3MIV - chains A and B; structure by X-ray diffraction, 3.50 A resolution.

== Chain A (and B) ==
Name: Lectin
Source organism: Musa acuminata
Notes: chain B of this document is another copy of the same molecule, construct and numbering; everything in this record applies to it too
Reference sequence: Q8L5H4 (Q8L5H4_MUSAC); residue numbers follow UniProt; this construct covers 1-141
Amino-acid sequence (141 residues; row label = number of the first residue in the row):
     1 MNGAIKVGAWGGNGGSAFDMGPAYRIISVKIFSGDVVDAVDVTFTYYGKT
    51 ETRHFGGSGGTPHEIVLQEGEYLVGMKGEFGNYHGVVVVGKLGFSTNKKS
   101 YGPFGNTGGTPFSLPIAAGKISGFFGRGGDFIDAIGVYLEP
Not modelled in the structure: 1-3 (chain B: 1)

== Chain A / chain B interface ==
Residue-residue contacts (33):
  Ala4(A) with Ala118(B)
  Ile5(A) with Ile5(B), hydrophobic; Ala118(B); Leu139(B), hydrophobic; Glu140(B); Pro141(B)
  Lys6(A) with Ile116(B); Ala117(B), hydrogen bond (backbone-backbone); Ala118(B), hydrogen bond (backbone-backbone)
  Val7(A) with Pro115(B); Leu139(B), hydrophobic
  Gly8(A) with Pro115(B), hydrogen bond (backbone-backbone); Ala117(B)
  Trp10(A) with Ser113(B), hydrogen bond; Pro115(B)
  Pro111(A) with Pro111(B)
  Ser113(A) with Trp10(B), hydrogen bond (backbone-side chain)
  Leu114(A) with Val7(B), hydrophobic; Leu114(B), hydrophobic
  Pro115(A) with Val7(B); Gly8(B), hydrogen bond (backbone-backbone); Trp10(B)
  Ile116(A) with Lys6(B)
  Ala117(A) with Lys6(B), hydrogen bond (backbone-backbone); Gly8(B)
  Ala118(A) with Ala4(B); Ile5(B); Lys6(B), hydrogen bond (backbone-backbone)
  Leu139(A) with Ile5(B)
  Glu140(A) with Ile5(B)
  Pro141(A) with Gly3(B); Ala4(B); Ile5(B)
Also at the interface, not in a pair above, chain A (19 interface residues in all): Ala9, Phe112, Phe125
Also at the interface, not in a pair above, chain B (19 interface residues in all): Gly119, Phe125

== Overview ==
Chain A and chain B each contribute 19 residues to their interface, with 8 hydrogen bonds. Polar contacts
include Trp10(A)-Ser113(B), Lys6(A)-Ala117(B) and Lys6(A)-Ala118(B).
Both chains are Lectin (Musa acuminata). Entry 3MIV (Structure of Banana lectin - Glc-alpha(1,2)-Glc complex)
was determined by X-ray diffraction together with 3MIT and 3MIU from the same study.
